PDB entry 2BB0 | X-ray diffraction, 2.00 A resolution | chain A

[Chain A]
Molecule: Imidazolonepropionase
Organism: Bacillus subtilis
Notes: EC 3.5.2.7
Reference sequence: P42084 (HUTI_BACSU); residues 1-421 here = UniProt positions 1-421
Sequence (421 residues; numbered 1 to 421; the number before each row is that of its first residue):
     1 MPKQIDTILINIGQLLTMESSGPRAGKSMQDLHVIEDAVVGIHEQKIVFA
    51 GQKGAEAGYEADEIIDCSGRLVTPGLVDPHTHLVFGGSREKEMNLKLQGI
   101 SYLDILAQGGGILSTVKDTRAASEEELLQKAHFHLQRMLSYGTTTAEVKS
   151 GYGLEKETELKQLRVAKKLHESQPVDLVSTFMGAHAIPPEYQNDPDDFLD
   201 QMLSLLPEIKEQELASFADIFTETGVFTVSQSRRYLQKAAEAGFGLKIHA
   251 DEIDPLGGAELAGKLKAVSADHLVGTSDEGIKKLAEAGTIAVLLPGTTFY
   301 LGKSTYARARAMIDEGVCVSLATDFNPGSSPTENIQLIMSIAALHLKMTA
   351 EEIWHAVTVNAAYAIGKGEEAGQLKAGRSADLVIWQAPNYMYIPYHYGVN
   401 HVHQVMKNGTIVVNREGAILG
Disordered / not traced: 1-2, 416-421
Metal / ion sites: Zn2+: H80, H82, H249, D324
UniProt features mapped onto this chain:
  - binding site (Fe(3+)): H80, H82, H249, D324
  - binding site (Zn(2+)): H80, H82, H249, D324
  - binding site (4-imidazolone-5-propanoate): R89, Y152, H185, E252, S329
  - binding site (N-formimidoyl-L-glutamate): Y152, N326, G328

[Summary]
H80, H82, H249 and D324 form the Zn2+ site. Curated annotation (UniProt) lists 4 Fe3+-binding residues, 4
Zn2+-binding residues, 5 residues binding 4-imidazolone-5-propanoate and 3 N-formimidoyl-L-glutamate-binding
residues.
Chain A is Imidazolonepropionase (Bacillus subtilis); the structure, Structure of Imidazolonepropionase from
Bacillus subtilis, was determined by X-ray diffraction together with 2G3F from the same study.
